5UKK - chains A and B of the 3 polymer chains in the assembly; structure by X-ray diffraction, 2.60 A resolution.

Chain A:
Name: Beta-adrenergic receptor kinase 1
From: Homo sapiens
Notes: EC 2.7.11.15
UniProt: P25098 (ARBK1_HUMAN); residues 30-671 here = UniProt positions 30-671
Amino-acid sequence (642 residues; numbered 30 to 671; the number before each row is that of its first residue):
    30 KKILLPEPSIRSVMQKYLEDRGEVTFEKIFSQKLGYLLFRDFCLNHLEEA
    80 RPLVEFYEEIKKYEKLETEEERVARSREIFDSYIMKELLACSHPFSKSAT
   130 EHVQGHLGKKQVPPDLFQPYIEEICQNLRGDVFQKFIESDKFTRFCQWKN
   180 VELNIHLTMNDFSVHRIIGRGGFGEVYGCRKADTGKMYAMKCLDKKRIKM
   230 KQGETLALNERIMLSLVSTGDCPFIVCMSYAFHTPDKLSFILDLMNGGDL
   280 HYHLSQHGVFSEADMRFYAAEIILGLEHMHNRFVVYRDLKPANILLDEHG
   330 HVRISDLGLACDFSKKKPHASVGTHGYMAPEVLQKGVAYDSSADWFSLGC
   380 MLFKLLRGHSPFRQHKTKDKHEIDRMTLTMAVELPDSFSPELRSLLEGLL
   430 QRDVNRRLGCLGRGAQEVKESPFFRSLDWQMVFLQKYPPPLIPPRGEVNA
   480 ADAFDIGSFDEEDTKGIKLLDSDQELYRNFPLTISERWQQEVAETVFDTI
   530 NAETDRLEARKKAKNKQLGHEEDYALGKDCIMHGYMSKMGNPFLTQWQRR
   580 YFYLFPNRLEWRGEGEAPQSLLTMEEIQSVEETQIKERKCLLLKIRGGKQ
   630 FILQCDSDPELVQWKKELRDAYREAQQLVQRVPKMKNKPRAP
Disordered / not traced: 115-123, 485-500, 668-671
Differences from the reference sequence: engineered mutation Ala-670 (Ser in P25098)
Ion coordination: Mg2+: His-348, Glu-360, Gln-363, Val-366
Small-molecule neighbours: 8DJ (5-[(3S,4R)-3-{[(2H-1,3-benzodioxol-5-yl)oxy]methyl}piperidin-4-yl]-2-fluoro-N-[(pyridin-2-yl)methyl]benzamide): Ile-197, Gly-198, Arg-199, Gly-200, Gly-201, Phe-202, Gly-203, Glu-204, Val-205, Ala-218, Lys-220, Leu-222, Leu-235, Ala-236, Glu-239, Val-255, Leu-271, Asp-272, Met-274, Asp-278, Ala-321, Asn-322, Leu-324, Ser-334, Asp-335, Ala-480, Asp-481, Ala-482
Swiss-Prot annotation at these positions:
  - active site: Asp-317 (Proton acceptor)
  - binding site (ATP): Ile-197 to Val-205, Lys-220
  - natural variant: Arg-578 (R578Q: In a colorectal adenocarcinoma sample)
What the authors report for this chain:
  - binding site for 8DJ: Gly-201, Ala-321, Asp-335
  - conformationally variable residues: Asp-335
  - catalytic residues: Lys-220 (citing earlier work)

Chain B:
Name: Guanine nucleotide-binding protein G(I)/G(S)/G(T) subunit beta-1
From: Homo sapiens
UniProt: P62873 (GBB1_HUMAN); residues 2-340 here = UniProt positions 2-340
Amino-acid sequence (339 residues; each row starts with the number of its first residue):
     2 SELDQLRQEAEQLKNQIRDARKACADATLSQITNNIDPVGRIQMRTRRTL
    52 RGHLAKIYAMHWGTDSRLLVSASQDGKLIIWDSYTTNKVHAIPLRSSWVM
   102 TCAYAPSGNYVACGGLDNICSIYNLKTREGNVRVSRELAGHTGYLSCCRF
   152 LDDNQIVTSSGDTTCALWDIETGQQTTTFTGHTGDVMSLSLAPDTRLFVS
   202 GACDASAKLWDVREGMCRQTFTGHESDINAICFFPNGNAFATGSDDATCR
   252 LFDLRADQELMTYSHDNIICGITSVSFSKSGRLLLAGYDDFNCNVWDALK
   302 ADRAGVLAGHDNRVSCLGVTDDGMAVATGSWDSFLKIWN
Swiss-Prot annotation at these positions:
  - modified residue: Ser-2 (N-acetylserine), His-266 (Phosphohistidine)
  - natural variant: Leu-30 (L30F: In MRD42; uncertain significance), Arg-52 (R52G: In MRD42), Gly-64 (G64V: In MRD42), Asp-76 (D76E: In MRD42; D76G: In MRD42), Gly-77 (G77S: In MRD42), Lys-78 (K78R: In MRD42), Ile-80 (I80N: In MRD42; I80T: In MRD42), His-91 (H91R: In MRD42; uncertain significance), Ala-92 (A92T: In MRD42), Pro-94 (P94S: In MRD42), Leu-95 (L95P: In MRD42), Arg-96 (R96L: In MRD42), 5 further natural variant entries in UniProt

Interface between chain A and chain B:
Contacting residue pairs (39; chain A residue first):
  Tyr-553(A) / Lys-78(B)  hydrogen bond
  Gly-556(A) / Arg-96(B)
  Lys-557(A) / Pro-94(B)
  Lys-557(A) / Leu-95(B)
  Lys-557(A) / Arg-96(B)
  Asp-558(A) / Arg-96(B)  hydrogen bond (backbone-backbone)
  Asp-558(A) / Ser-97(B)
  Asp-558(A) / Ser-98(B)  hydrogen bond
  Phe-584(A) / Ser-98(B)
  Pro-585(A) / Trp-99(B)
  Asn-586(A) / Gln-75(B)  hydrogen bond (side chain-backbone)
  Asn-586(A) / Ser-98(B)  hydrogen bond (side chain-backbone)
  Asn-586(A) / Trp-99(B)
  Arg-587(A) / Gln-75(B)
  Arg-587(A) / Asp-76(B)  hydrogen bond (side chain-backbone)
  Arg-587(A) / Gly-77(B)
  Arg-587(A) / Ser-98(B)  hydrogen bond
  Glu-589(A) / Asp-76(B)
  Pro-597(A) / Leu-55(B)
  Gln-598(A) / Leu-55(B)
  Leu-600(A) / Leu-55(B)
  Leu-600(A) / Ala-56(B)  hydrophobic
  Thr-602(A) / Gln-75(B)
  Glu-604(A) / Lys-57(B)  salt bridge
  Glu-604(A) / Tyr-59(B)
  Glu-604(A) / Gln-75(B)  hydrogen bond
  Leu-657(A) / Trp-99(B)  hydrophobic
  Pro-662(A) / Tyr-145(B)
  Pro-662(A) / Cys-204(B)  hydrophobic
  Lys-663(A) / Met-101(B)  hydrogen bond (side chain-backbone)
  Lys-663(A) / Ser-147(B)
  Lys-663(A) / Met-188(B)
  Lys-663(A) / Arg-314(B)
  Met-664(A) / Tyr-59(B)
  Met-664(A) / Met-101(B)  hydrophobic
  Met-664(A) / Trp-332(B)
  Lys-665(A) / Arg-314(B)  hydrogen bond (backbone-side chain)
  Lys-665(A) / Trp-332(B)
  Lys-667(A) / Asp-246(B)  salt bridge
Other interface residues (no listed pair), chain A (26 interface residues in all): Ser-599, Arg-625, Ala-654, Val-658, Val-661, Asn-666
Other interface residues (no listed pair), chain B (25 interface residues in all): Val-100, Leu-117, Asp-228

Summary:
The interface between chain A and chain B involves 26 residues on one side and 25 on the other, with 10
hydrogen bonds and 2 salt bridges. Polar pairs include Glu-604(A)/Lys-57(B), Lys-667(A)/Asp-246(B) and
Tyr-553(A)/Lys-78(B). Bound to chain A: compound 8DJ. The paper reports the catalytic residue Lys-220(A); a
binding site for 8DJ at Gly-201(A), Ala-321(A) and Asp-335(A).
Here chain A is Beta-adrenergic receptor kinase 1 and chain B is Guanine nucleotide-binding protein
G(I)/G(S)/G(T) subunit beta-1, both from Homo sapiens. Entry 5UKK (Human GRK2 in complex with human
G-beta-gamma subunits and CCG211998 (14ak)) was determined by X-ray diffraction, deposited together with 5UKM
and 5UKL.
